6N20 - chains D and B; structure by X-ray diffraction, 1.95 A resolution.

[Chain D (and B)]
Protein: Carotenoid oxygenase
From: Neurospora crassa
Notes: chain B of this document is another copy of the same molecule, construct and numbering; everything in this record applies to it too
UniProtKB: A0A0B0DIC8 (A0A0B0DIC8_NEUCS); residues 1-526 here = UniProt positions 1-526
Chain sequence (526 residues; each row starts with the number of its first residue):
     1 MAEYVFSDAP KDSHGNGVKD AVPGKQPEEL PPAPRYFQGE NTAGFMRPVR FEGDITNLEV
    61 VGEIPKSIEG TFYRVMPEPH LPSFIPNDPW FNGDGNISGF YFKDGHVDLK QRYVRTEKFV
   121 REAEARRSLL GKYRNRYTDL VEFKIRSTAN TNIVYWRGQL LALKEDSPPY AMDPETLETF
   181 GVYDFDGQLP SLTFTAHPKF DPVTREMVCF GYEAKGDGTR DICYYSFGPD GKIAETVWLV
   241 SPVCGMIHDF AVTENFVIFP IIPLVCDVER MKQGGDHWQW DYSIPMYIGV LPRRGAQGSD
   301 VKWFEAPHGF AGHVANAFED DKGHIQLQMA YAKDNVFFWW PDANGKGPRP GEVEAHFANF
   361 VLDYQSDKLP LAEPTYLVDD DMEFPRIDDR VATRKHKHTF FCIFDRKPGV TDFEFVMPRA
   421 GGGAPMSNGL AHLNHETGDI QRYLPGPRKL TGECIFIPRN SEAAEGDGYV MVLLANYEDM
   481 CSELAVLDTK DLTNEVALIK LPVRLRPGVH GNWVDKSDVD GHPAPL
Not modelled in the structure: 1-25 (chain B: 1-29, 335-351)
Differences from the reference sequence: engineered mutation Val-509 (Leu in A0A0B0DIC8)
Metal / ion sites: Fe2+: His-197, His-248, His-313, His-510
Reported in the primary citation:
  - conformationally variable residues (order/disorder transition): Asn-335 to Gly-351

[How chain D and chain B interact]
Residue-residue contacts (62):
  Arg-35(D) / Glu-59(B)
  Arg-35(D) / Val-60(B)  hydrogen bond (backbone-backbone)
  Arg-35(D) / Gly-105(B)  hydrogen bond (side chain-backbone)
  Arg-35(D) / His-106(B)  hydrogen bond
  Tyr-36(D) / Glu-59(B)
  Tyr-36(D) / Val-60(B)
  Phe-37(D) / Glu-59(B)  hydrogen bond (backbone-side chain)
  Arg-47(D) / Glu-59(B)  salt bridge
  Arg-47(D) / Cys-481(B)  hydrogen bond
  Arg-47(D) / Lys-500(B)  hydrogen bond (side chain-backbone)
  Arg-47(D) / Leu-501(B)  hydrogen bond (side chain-backbone)
  Arg-47(D) / Pro-502(B)
  Pro-48(D) / Pro-502(B)
  Val-49(D) / Ile-55(B)
  Val-49(D) / Pro-502(B)
  Val-49(D) / Val-503(B)  hydrophobic
  Arg-50(D) / Ile-55(B)
  Arg-50(D) / Thr-56(B)  hydrogen bond (side chain-backbone)
  Arg-50(D) / Asn-57(B)  hydrogen bond (side chain-backbone)
  Arg-50(D) / Leu-58(B)
  Phe-51(D) / Phe-51(B)  hydrophobic
  Phe-51(D) / Asp-54(B)
  Phe-51(D) / Ile-55(B)  hydrophobic
  Glu-52(D) / Phe-51(B)
  Glu-52(D) / Gly-53(B)
  Glu-52(D) / Asp-54(B)  hydrogen bond (backbone-backbone)
  Gly-53(D) / Glu-52(B)
  Asp-54(D) / Arg-50(B)
  Asp-54(D) / Phe-51(B)
  Asp-54(D) / Glu-52(B)  hydrogen bond (backbone-backbone)
  Ile-55(D) / Val-49(B)
  Ile-55(D) / Arg-50(B)
  Ile-55(D) / Phe-51(B)  hydrophobic
  Thr-56(D) / Arg-50(B)  hydrogen bond (backbone-side chain)
  Thr-56(D) / His-80(B)  hydrogen bond
  Asn-57(D) / Arg-50(B)  hydrogen bond (backbone-side chain)
  Asn-57(D) / Leu-81(B)
  Asn-57(D) / Arg-126(B)  hydrogen bond
  Leu-58(D) / Arg-50(B)
  Glu-59(D) / Arg-35(B)
  Glu-59(D) / Tyr-36(B)
  Glu-59(D) / Phe-37(B)  hydrogen bond (side chain-backbone)
  Glu-59(D) / Arg-47(B)  salt bridge
  Glu-59(D) / Arg-50(B)
  Val-60(D) / Arg-35(B)  hydrogen bond (backbone-backbone)
  Val-60(D) / Tyr-36(B)
  His-80(D) / Thr-56(B)  hydrogen bond
  Leu-81(D) / Asn-57(B)
  Gly-105(D) / Arg-35(B)  hydrogen bond (backbone-side chain)
  His-106(D) / Arg-35(B)  hydrogen bond
  His-106(D) / Arg-126(B)
  Asp-108(D) / Arg-126(B)  salt bridge
  Arg-126(D) / Asn-57(B)  hydrogen bond
  Arg-126(D) / His-106(B)  hydrogen bond
  Arg-126(D) / Asp-108(B)  salt bridge
  Cys-481(D) / Arg-47(B)
  Lys-500(D) / Arg-47(B)  hydrogen bond (backbone-side chain)
  Leu-501(D) / Arg-47(B)  hydrogen bond (backbone-side chain)
  Pro-502(D) / Arg-47(B)
  Pro-502(D) / Pro-48(B)
  Pro-502(D) / Val-49(B)
  Val-503(D) / Val-49(B)  hydrophobic
Other interface residues (no listed pair), chain D (30 interface residues in all): Val-61, Arg-504
Other interface residues (no listed pair), chain B (30 interface residues in all): Val-61, Arg-504

[Summary]
The chain D/chain B interface involves 30 residues from each chain; the contacts include 24 hydrogen bonds and
4 salt bridges. Polar contacts include Arg-47(D)/Glu-59(B), Asp-108(D)/Arg-126(B) and Arg-35(D)/Gly-105(B).
The Fe2+ site is built by His-197(D), His-248(D), His-313(D) and His-510(D). From the paper: conformational
variability at Asn-335(D).
Chain D and chain B are both Carotenoid oxygenase (Neurospora crassa); the structure, Structure of L509V CAO1
- growth condition 2, was determined by X-ray diffraction (same publication as 6N1Y and 6N21).
